Entry 9R3J (X-ray diffraction, 1.70 A resolution); this record covers chains AAA and BBB.

== Chain AAA (and BBB) ==
Molecule: Amine oxidase [flavin-containing] B
Organism: Homo sapiens
Notes: EC 1.4.3.4; chain BBB of this document is another copy of the same molecule, construct and numbering; everything in this record applies to it too
Reference sequence: P27338 (AOFB_HUMAN); residue numbers follow UniProt; this construct covers 2-520
Sequence (519 residues; numbered 2 to 520; the number before each row is that of its first residue):
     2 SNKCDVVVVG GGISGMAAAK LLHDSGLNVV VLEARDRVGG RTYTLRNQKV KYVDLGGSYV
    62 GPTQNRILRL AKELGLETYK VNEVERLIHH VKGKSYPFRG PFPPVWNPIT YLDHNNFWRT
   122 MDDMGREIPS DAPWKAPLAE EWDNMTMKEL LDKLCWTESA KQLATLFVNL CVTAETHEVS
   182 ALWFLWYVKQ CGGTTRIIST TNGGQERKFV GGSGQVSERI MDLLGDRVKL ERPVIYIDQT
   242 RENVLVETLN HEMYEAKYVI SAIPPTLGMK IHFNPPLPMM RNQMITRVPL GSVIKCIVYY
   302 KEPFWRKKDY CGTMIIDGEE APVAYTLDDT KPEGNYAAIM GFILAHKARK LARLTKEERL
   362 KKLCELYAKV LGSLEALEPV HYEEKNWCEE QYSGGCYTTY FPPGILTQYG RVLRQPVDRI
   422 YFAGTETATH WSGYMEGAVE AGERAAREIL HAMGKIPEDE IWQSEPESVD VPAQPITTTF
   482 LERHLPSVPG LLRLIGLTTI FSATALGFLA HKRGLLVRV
Disordered / not traced: 502-520 (chain BBB: 497-520)
Swiss-Prot annotation at these positions:
  - site (Important for catalytic activity): C156, C365, H382
  - modified residue: S2 (N-acetylserine), K52 (N6-acetyllysine), C397 (S-8alpha-FAD cysteine)
  - mutagenesis: C5 (C5S: No loss of activity), C156 (C156S: Complete loss of activity), T158 (T158A: Dramatic loss of activity), C172 (C172S: No loss of activity), C192 (C192S: No loss of activity), I199 (I199F: Alters specificity towards synthetic inhibitors), C297 (C297S: No loss of activity), C312 (C312S: No loss of activity), C365 (C365S: Complete loss of activity), H382 (H382R: Significant loss of activity), K386 (K386M: No loss of activity), C389 (C389A: Complete loss of activity; C389S: No loss of activity), 2 further mutagenesis entries in UniProt
Covalently attached groups: flavin-adenine dinucleotide (FAD) linked to C397
Residues lining bound ligands:
  - A1JC8 ((E)-3-(1,3-benzodioxol-5-yl)-1-[3-(trifluoromethyl)phenyl]prop-2-en-1-one): Y60, P102, F103, P104, W119, L164, L167, F168, L171, C172, I198, I199, Q206, I316, Y326, F343, Y398, Y435
  - C15 (N-dodecyl-N,N-dimethyl-3-ammonio-1-propanesulfonate): D153, K154, C156, W157
  - FAD (flavin-adenine dinucleotide): V10, G11, G12, G13, I14, S15, G16, L33, E34, A35, R36, G40, G41, R42, T43, L56, G57, G58, S59, Y60, R233, P234, V235, A263, I264, P265, L268, I272, V294, K296, F343, W388, Y393, Y398, G425, T426, E427, G434, Y435, M436, A439

== Chain AAA / chain BBB interface ==
Residue-residue contacts - 90 pairs, chain AAA then chain BBB:
  N145(AAA) - K149(BBB)
  N145(AAA) - H178(BBB)  hydrogen bond
  E150(AAA) - E150(BBB)
  H178(AAA) - N145(BBB)  hydrogen bond
  H178(AAA) - P404(BBB)
  H178(AAA) - G405(BBB)
  E179(AAA) - P404(BBB)
  V235(AAA) - H273(BBB)
  I236(AAA) - I236(BBB)  hydrophobic
  I236(AAA) - H273(BBB)
  Y237(AAA) - L250(BBB)  hydrophobic
  E248(AAA) - H252(BBB)  salt bridge
  L250(AAA) - Y237(BBB)  hydrophobic
  H252(AAA) - E248(BBB)  salt bridge
  T267(AAA) - M270(BBB)
  L268(AAA) - M270(BBB)  hydrophobic
  M270(AAA) - T267(BBB)
  M270(AAA) - L268(BBB)  hydrophobic
  M270(AAA) - M270(BBB)  hydrophobic
  M270(AAA) - K271(BBB)  hydrogen bond (backbone-side chain)
  K271(AAA) - M270(BBB)  hydrogen bond (side chain-backbone)
  K271(AAA) - I272(BBB)  hydrogen bond (side chain-backbone)
  K271(AAA) - H273(BBB)  hydrogen bond (backbone-side chain)
  I272(AAA) - K271(BBB)  hydrogen bond (backbone-side chain)
  I272(AAA) - Q392(BBB)
  H273(AAA) - P234(BBB)
  H273(AAA) - V235(BBB)
  H273(AAA) - I236(BBB)
  H273(AAA) - K271(BBB)  hydrogen bond (side chain-backbone)
  H273(AAA) - Q392(BBB)
  H273(AAA) - Y393(BBB)  hydrogen bond
  F274(AAA) - Q392(BBB)  hydrogen bond (backbone-side chain)
  M280(AAA) - A353(BBB)  hydrophobic
  M280(AAA) - N387(BBB)
  M280(AAA) - C389(BBB)  hydrophobic
  M281(AAA) - R350(BBB)
  N283(AAA) - C389(BBB)  hydrogen bond (side chain-backbone)
  N283(AAA) - E390(BBB)
  N283(AAA) - E391(BBB)  hydrogen bond (side chain-backbone)
  N283(AAA) - Q392(BBB)
  Q284(AAA) - L291(BBB)
  Q284(AAA) - G292(BBB)  hydrogen bond (side chain-backbone)
  Q284(AAA) - S293(BBB)  hydrogen bond
  Q284(AAA) - C389(BBB)  hydrogen bond
  Q284(AAA) - G395(BBB)  hydrogen bond (side chain-backbone)
  Q284(AAA) - G396(BBB)
  T287(AAA) - P290(BBB)
  R288(AAA) - P290(BBB)
  R288(AAA) - L291(BBB)  hydrogen bond (side chain-backbone)
  R288(AAA) - S293(BBB)  hydrogen bond
  R288(AAA) - R350(BBB)
  R288(AAA) - Y401(BBB)
  P290(AAA) - T287(BBB)
  P290(AAA) - R288(BBB)
  L291(AAA) - Q284(BBB)
  L291(AAA) - R288(BBB)  hydrogen bond (backbone-side chain)
  G292(AAA) - Q284(BBB)  hydrogen bond (backbone-side chain)
  S293(AAA) - Q284(BBB)  hydrogen bond
  S293(AAA) - R288(BBB)  hydrogen bond
  S293(AAA) - Y410(BBB)
  H347(AAA) - Q409(BBB)
  R350(AAA) - M281(BBB)
  R350(AAA) - R288(BBB)
  R350(AAA) - Q409(BBB)  hydrogen bond
  R350(AAA) - Y410(BBB)  hydrogen bond
  A353(AAA) - M280(BBB)  hydrophobic
  N387(AAA) - M280(BBB)
  C389(AAA) - M280(BBB)  hydrophobic
  C389(AAA) - N283(BBB)  hydrogen bond (backbone-side chain)
  C389(AAA) - Q284(BBB)  hydrogen bond
  E390(AAA) - N283(BBB)
  E391(AAA) - N283(BBB)  hydrogen bond (backbone-side chain)
  Q392(AAA) - I272(BBB)
  Q392(AAA) - H273(BBB)
  Q392(AAA) - F274(BBB)  hydrogen bond (side chain-backbone)
  Q392(AAA) - N283(BBB)
  Y393(AAA) - H273(BBB)  hydrogen bond
  G395(AAA) - Q284(BBB)  hydrogen bond (backbone-side chain)
  G396(AAA) - Q284(BBB)
  Y401(AAA) - R288(BBB)
  Y401(AAA) - I406(BBB)
  P404(AAA) - H178(BBB)
  P404(AAA) - E179(BBB)
  P404(AAA) - P404(BBB)  hydrophobic
  G405(AAA) - H178(BBB)
  I406(AAA) - Y401(BBB)
  Q409(AAA) - H347(BBB)
  Q409(AAA) - R350(BBB)  hydrogen bond
  Y410(AAA) - S293(BBB)  hydrogen bond
  Y410(AAA) - R350(BBB)  hydrogen bond
Interface residues without a listed pair, chain AAA (52 interface residues in all): T147, K149, P234, P277, L278, V289, A349, P403
Interface residues without a listed pair, chain BBB (51 interface residues in all): T147, P277, V289, A349, P403

== Summary ==
52 residues of chain AAA face 51 of chain BBB across their interface, with 33 hydrogen bonds and 2 salt
bridges. Polar contacts include E248(AAA)-H252(BBB), N145(AAA)-H178(BBB) and M270(AAA)-K271(BBB). Chain AAA
binds compound C15 and compound A1JC8. Covalently linked flavin-adenine dinucleotide: at C397(AAA).
Both chains are Amine oxidase [flavin-containing] B (Homo sapiens). Entry 9R3J (Crystal structure of human MAO
B in complex with (E)-3-(benzo[d][1,3]dioxol-5-yl)-1-(3-(trifluoromethyl)phenyl)prop-2-en-1-one (chalcone
inhibitor, 4e)) was determined by X-ray diffraction together with 9R2J and 9R3K from the same study.
